Entry 6B0L (electron microscopy, 3.98 A resolution); this record covers chains B and K of the 3 polymer chains in the assembly.

Chain B:
Protein: Tubulin beta chain
From: Sus scrofa
UniProtKB: F2Z5B2 (F2Z5B2_PIG); numbering as in UniProt (aligned over 1-445)
Chain sequence (445 residues; row label = number of the first residue in the row):
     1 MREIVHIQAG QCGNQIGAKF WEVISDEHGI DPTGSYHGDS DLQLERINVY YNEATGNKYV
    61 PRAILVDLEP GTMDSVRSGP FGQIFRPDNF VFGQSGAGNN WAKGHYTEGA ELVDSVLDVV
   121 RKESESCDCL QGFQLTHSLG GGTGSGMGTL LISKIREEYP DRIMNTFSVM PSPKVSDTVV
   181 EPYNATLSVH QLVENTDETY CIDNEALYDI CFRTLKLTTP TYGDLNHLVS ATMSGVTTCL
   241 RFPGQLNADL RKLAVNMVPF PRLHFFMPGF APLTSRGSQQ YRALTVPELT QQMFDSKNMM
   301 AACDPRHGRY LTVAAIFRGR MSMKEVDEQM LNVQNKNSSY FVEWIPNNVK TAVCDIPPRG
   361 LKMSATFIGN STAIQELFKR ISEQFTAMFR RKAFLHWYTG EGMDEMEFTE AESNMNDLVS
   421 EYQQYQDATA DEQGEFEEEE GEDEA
Disordered / not traced: 430-445
Residues lining bound ligands:
  - GDP (guanosine-5'-diphosphate): Gly10, Gln11, Cys12, Gln15, Asn99, Ser138, Leu139, Gly141, Gly142, Thr143, Gly144, Val169, Asp177, Thr178, Glu181, Asn204, Tyr222, Asn226
  - taxol (TA1): Val23, Asp26, Leu215, Asp224, His227, Leu228, Ala231, Ser234, Pro272, Leu273, Thr274, Arg276, Arg318, Pro358, Arg359, Gly360, Leu361

Chain K:
Protein: Kinesin-like protein Klp10A
From: Drosophila melanogaster
Notes: fragment: neck-motor
UniProtKB: Q960Z0 (KI10A_DROME); residue numbers follow UniProt; this construct covers 198-615
Chain sequence (419 residues; each row starts with the number of its first residue):
   197 GTTQGAGGAS TRRSHALKEV ERLKENREKR RARQAEMKEE KVALMNQDPG NPNWETAQMI
   257 REYQSTLEFV PLLDGQAVDD HQITVCVRKR PISRKEVNRK EIDVISVPRK DMLIVHEPRS
   317 KVDLTKFLEN HKFRFDYAFN DTCDNAMVYK YTAKPLVKTI FEGGMATCFA YGQTGSGKTH
   377 TMGGEFNGKV QDCKNGIYAM AAKDVFVTLN MPRYRAMNLV VSASFFEIYS GKVFDLLSDK
   437 QKLRVLEDGK QQVQVVGLTE KVVDGVEEVL KLIQHGNAAR TSGQTSANSN SSRSHAVFQI
   497 VLRPQGSTKI HGKFSFIDLA GNERGVDTSS ADRQTRMEGA EINKSLLALK ECIRALGKQS
   557 AHLPFRVSKL TQVLRDSFIG EKSKTCMIAM ISPGLSSCEH TLNTLRYADR VKELVVKDI
Disordered / not traced: 197-245, 614-615
Sequence notes: expression tag (197)
Residues lining bound ligands: AMP-PNP (ANP; phosphoaminophosphonic acid-adenylate ester): Lys285, Arg286, Pro287, Asp340, Thr370, Gly371, Ser372, Gly373, Lys374, Thr375, His376, Gly384, Lys385, Ser485
Curated features (UniProtKB/Swiss-Prot):
  - binding site (ATP): Gly368 to Thr375

Chain B / chain K interface:
Pairs across the interface (22; chain B residue first):
  Glu157(B) - Lys428(K)  salt bridge
  Pro160(B) - Met533(K)  hydrophobic
  Asp161(B) - Arg529(K)  salt bridge
  Arg162(B) - Arg529(K)
  Arg262(B) - Pro560(K)
  Arg262(B) - Arg562(K)
  Arg262(B) - Val563(K)
  Met406(B) - Leu442(K)
  Met406(B) - Gln450(K)
  Thr409(B) - Glu443(K)
  Glu410(B) - Leu442(K)
  Glu410(B) - Glu443(K)  hydrogen bond (side chain-backbone)
  Glu410(B) - Arg562(K)  salt bridge
  Glu410(B) - Gln568(K)  hydrogen bond
  Ser413(B) - Glu443(K)  hydrogen bond
  Ser413(B) - Arg562(K)  hydrogen bond (backbone-side chain)
  Asn414(B) - Arg562(K)  hydrogen bond
  Asp417(B) - Phe561(K)
  Asp417(B) - Arg562(K)  salt bridge
  Glu421(B) - Leu559(K)
  Glu421(B) - Pro560(K)
  Gln424(B) - His558(K)  hydrogen bond
Other interface residues (no listed pair), chain B (17 interface residues in all): His190, Glu194, Pro261, Glu407
Other interface residues (no listed pair), chain K (17 interface residues in all): Val441, Gln447, Val452, Lys565

Summary:
The chain B/chain K interface involves 17 residues from each chain; the contacts include 6 hydrogen bonds and
4 salt bridges. Among the polar pairs are Glu157(B)-Lys428(K), Asp161(B)-Arg529(K) and Glu410(B)-Arg562(K).
Chain B binds GDP and taxol. Ligands of chain K: AMP-PNP.
Chain B is Tubulin beta chain (Sus scrofa) and chain K is Kinesin-like protein Klp10A (Drosophila
melanogaster); the structure, KLP10A-AMPPNP in complex with a microtubule, was determined by electron
microscopy (same publication as 6B0C and 6B0I).
